7BYD - chains D and E of the 5 polymer chains in the assembly; structure by X-ray diffraction, 2.80 A resolution.

# Chain D
Name: SN45 T cell receptor alpha chain
Organism: Macaca mulatta
Sequence (198 residues; each row starts with the number of its first residue):
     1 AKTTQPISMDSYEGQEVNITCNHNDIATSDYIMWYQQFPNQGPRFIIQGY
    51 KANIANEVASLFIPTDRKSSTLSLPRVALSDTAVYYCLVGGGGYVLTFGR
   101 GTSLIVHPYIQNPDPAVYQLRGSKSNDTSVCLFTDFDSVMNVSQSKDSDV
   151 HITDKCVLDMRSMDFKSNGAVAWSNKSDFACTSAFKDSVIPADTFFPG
Disordered / not traced: 138-141
Disulfides: Cys21-Cys87, Cys131-Cys181

# Chain E
Name: SN45 T cell receptor beta chain
Organism: Macaca mulatta
Sequence (245 residues; numbered 1 to 245; the number before each row is that of its first residue):
     1 DTAVSQTPKYLVRQTGKNESLKCEQNLGHNAMYWYKQDSKKLLKIMFIYN
    51 NKEPILNETVPYRFSPKSPDKAHLNLHIKSLELGDSAVYFCASSQDLGAG
   101 EVYEQYFGPGTRLTVIEDLKKVFPPKVAVFEPSEAEISHTQKATLVCLAT
   151 GFYPDHVELSWWVNGKEVHSGVCTDPQPLKEQPALEDSRYCLSSRLRVSA
   201 TFWHNPRNHFRCQVQFYGLSEDDEWTEDRDKPITQKISAEAWGRA
Disordered / not traced: 58-60, 221-224
Disulfides: Cys23-Cys91, Cys147-Cys212

# How chain D and chain E interact
Inter-chain disulfides: Cys156(D)-Cys173(E)
Residue-residue contacts (72; chain D residue first):
  Tyr31(D) - Gly100(E)
  Tyr31(D) - Glu101(E)
  Tyr31(D) - Val102(E)  hydrophobic
  Tyr35(D) - Glu104(E)
  Tyr35(D) - Gln105(E)  hydrogen bond (side chain-backbone)
  Gln37(D) - Gln37(E)  hydrogen bond
  Gln37(D) - Phe90(E)
  Pro39(D) - Pro176(E)  hydrophobic
  Asn40(D) - Tyr10(E)
  Gln41(D) - Phe90(E)
  Gly42(D) - Phe90(E)
  Gly42(D) - Phe107(E)
  Gly42(D) - Gly108(E)
  Pro43(D) - Leu43(E)  hydrophobic
  Pro43(D) - Phe107(E)
  Phe45(D) - Glu104(E)
  Gln48(D) - Val102(E)  hydrogen bond (side chain-backbone)
  Gly93(D) - Val102(E)
  Tyr94(D) - Tyr33(E)
  Tyr94(D) - Ile48(E)  hydrophobic
  Tyr94(D) - Leu97(E)  hydrophobic
  Tyr94(D) - Gly98(E)
  Tyr94(D) - Gln105(E)
  Leu96(D) - Tyr35(E)
  Leu96(D) - Gln105(E)
  Phe98(D) - Leu43(E)  hydrophobic
  Gly99(D) - Leu42(E)
  Asp114(D) - His139(E)  salt bridge
  Tyr118(D) - Ser133(E)
  Tyr118(D) - Glu136(E)
  Tyr118(D) - His139(E)
  Tyr118(D) - Thr140(E)
  Gln119(D) - Ser133(E)
  Leu120(D) - Phe130(E)
  Leu120(D) - Glu131(E)
  Leu120(D) - Val146(E)  hydrophobic
  Arg121(D) - Phe130(E)
  Arg121(D) - Glu131(E)  hydrogen bond (backbone-backbone)
  Gly122(D) - Phe130(E)
  Asn126(D) - Ala128(E)
  Asn126(D) - Phe130(E)
  Thr128(D) - Phe130(E)
  Val130(D) - Phe130(E)  hydrophobic
  Val130(D) - Leu148(E)  hydrophobic
  Leu132(D) - Thr144(E)
  Leu132(D) - Arg195(E)
  Thr134(D) - Arg197(E)
  Asp135(D) - Arg197(E)  salt bridge
  His151(D) - Glu181(E)
  Thr153(D) - Asp175(E)
  Thr153(D) - Ser193(E)
  Cys156(D) - Cys173(E)  disulfide
  Cys156(D) - Thr174(E)
  Cys156(D) - Arg195(E)  hydrogen bond (backbone-side chain)
  Val157(D) - Cys173(E)
  Leu158(D) - Gly171(E)
  Leu158(D) - Val172(E)
  Leu158(D) - Cys173(E)
  Leu158(D) - Arg195(E)
  Leu158(D) - Arg197(E)
  Asp159(D) - Gly171(E)  hydrogen bond (backbone-backbone)
  Met160(D) - Arg197(E)
  Arg161(D) - His169(E)  hydrogen bond (side chain-backbone)
  Arg161(D) - Ser170(E)  hydrogen bond
  Met163(D) - Lys142(E)
  Ser167(D) - Arg197(E)  hydrogen bond
  Gly169(D) - Arg195(E)
  Trp173(D) - Leu148(E)  hydrophobic
  Trp173(D) - Cys191(E)  hydrophobic
  Trp173(D) - Ser193(E)
  Phe195(D) - His139(E)
  Pro197(D) - Ala135(E)  hydrophobic
Interface residues without a listed pair, chain D (48 interface residues in all): Tyr86, Val95, Arg100, Ser123, Ser148, Asn168, Val171
Interface residues without a listed pair, chain E (54 interface residues in all): Lys9, Lys41, Ile45, Ile55, Leu56, Tyr103, Pro109, Arg112, Val129, Pro132, Thr150, Gln177

# In short
48 residues of chain D face 54 of chain E across their interface; the contacts include 1 disulfide bond, 9
hydrogen bonds and 2 salt bridges. Polar pairs include Asp114(D)-His139(E), Asp135(D)-Arg197(E) and
Tyr35(D)-Gln105(E).
Here chain D is SN45 T cell receptor alpha chain and chain E is SN45 T cell receptor beta chain, both from
Macaca mulatta. Entry 7BYD (Crystal structure of SN45 TCR in complex with lipopeptide-bound Mamu-B*05104) was
determined by X-ray diffraction.
